9JGI - chains I and N of the 15 polymer chains in the assembly; structure by electron microscopy, 3.50 A resolution.

Chain I (and N):
Protein: tail tube protein
From: Bacillus subtilis
Notes: chain N of this document is another copy of the same molecule, construct and numbering; everything in this record applies to it too
UniProtKB: A0A162TY69 (A0A162TY69_BACIU); residues 1-264 here = UniProt positions 1-264
Sequence (270 residues; row label = number of the first residue in the row):
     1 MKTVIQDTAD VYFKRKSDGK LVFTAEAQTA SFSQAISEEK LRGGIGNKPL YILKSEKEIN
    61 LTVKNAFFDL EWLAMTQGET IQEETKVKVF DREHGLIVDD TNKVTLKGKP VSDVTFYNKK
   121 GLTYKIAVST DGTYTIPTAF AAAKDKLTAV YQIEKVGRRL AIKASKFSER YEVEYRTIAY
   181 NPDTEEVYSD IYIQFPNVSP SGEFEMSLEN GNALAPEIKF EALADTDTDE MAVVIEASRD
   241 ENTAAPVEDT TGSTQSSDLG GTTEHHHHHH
Disordered / not traced: 34-56, 242-270 (chain N: 242-270)
Differences from the reference sequence: expression tag (265-270)

Interface between chain I and chain N:
Contacting residue pairs (12; chain I residue first):
  Asp7(I) - Ile45(N)
  Thr8(I) - Gly43(N)
  Thr8(I) - Gly44(N)  hydrogen bond (side chain-backbone)
  Thr8(I) - Ile45(N)
  Asp10(I) - Ile45(N)
  Ala25(I) - Gly44(N)
  Glu26(I) - Gly44(N)
  Glu26(I) - Leu50(N)
  Ala27(I) - Gly43(N)
  Ala27(I) - Gly44(N)
  Phe67(I) - Leu50(N)  hydrophobic
  Ile178(I) - Ile45(N)  hydrophobic
Interface residues without a listed pair, chain I (14 interface residues in all): Gln28, Ala66, Arg176, Thr177, Gly211, Ala213
Interface residues without a listed pair, chain N (8 interface residues in all): Leu41, Arg42, Gly46, Lys54

Summary:
14 residues of chain I and 8 residues of chain N are in contact, with 1 hydrogen bond. The hydrogen-bonded
pair is Thr8(I)-Gly44(N).
Chain I and chain N are both tail tube protein (Bacillus subtilis); the structure, Architecture of a
pentameric assembly of the tube tail protein, was determined by electron microscopy together with 9JGH from
the same study.
